4Y80 - chains A and B of the 34 polymer chains in the assembly; structure by X-ray diffraction, 2.50 A resolution.

Chain A:
Molecule: Proteasome subunit alpha type-2
From: Saccharomyces cerevisiae S288c
Notes: EC 3.4.25.1
UniProt: P23639 (PSA2_YEAST); numbering as in UniProt (aligned over 1-250)
Sequence (250 residues; each row starts with the number of its first residue):
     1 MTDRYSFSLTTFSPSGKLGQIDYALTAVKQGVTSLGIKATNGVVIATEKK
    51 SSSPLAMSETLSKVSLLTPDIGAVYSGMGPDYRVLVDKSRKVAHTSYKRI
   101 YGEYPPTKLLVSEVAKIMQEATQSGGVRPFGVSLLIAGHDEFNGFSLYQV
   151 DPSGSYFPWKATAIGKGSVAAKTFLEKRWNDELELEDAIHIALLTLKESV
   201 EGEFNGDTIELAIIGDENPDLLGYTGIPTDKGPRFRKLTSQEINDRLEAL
Swiss-Prot annotation at these positions:
  - cross-link: Lys108 (Glycyl lysine isopeptide (Lys-Gly) (interchain with G-Cter in ubiquitin))

Chain B:
Molecule: Proteasome subunit alpha type-3
From: Saccharomyces cerevisiae S288c
Notes: EC 3.4.25.1
UniProt: P23638 (PSA3_YEAST); residues 0-257 here correspond to UniProt positions 1-258 (UniProt number = residue number + 1)
Sequence (258 residues; numbered 0 to 257; the number before each row is that of its first residue; numbering starts at 0):
     0 MGSRRYDSRTTIFSPEGRLYQVEYALESISHAGTAIGIMASDGIVLAAER
    50 KVTSTLLEQDTSTEKLYKLNDKIAVAVAGLTADAEILINTARIHAQNYLK
   100 TYNEDIPVEILVRRLSDIKQGYTQHGGLRPFGVSFIYAGYDDRYGYQLYT
   150 SNPSGNYTGWKAISVGANTSAAQTLLQMDYKDDMKVDDAIELALKTLSKT
   200 TDSSALTYDRLEFATIRKGANDGEVYQKIFKPQEIKDILVKTGITKKDED
   250 EEADEDMK
Unresolved in the structure: 0, 245-257
Swiss-Prot annotation at these positions:
  - cross-link (Glycyl lysine isopeptide (Lys-Gly)): Lys99 (interchain with G-Cter in ubiquitin), Lys198 (interchain with G-Cter in ubiquitin), Lys230 (interchain with G-Cter in ubiquitin)

Interface between chain A and chain B:
Contacting residue pairs - 60 pairs, chain A then chain B:
  Arg4(A) - Ser2(B)  hydrogen bond (backbone-side chain)
  Tyr5(A) - Ser2(B)
  Tyr5(A) - Tyr5(B)
  Ser6(A) - Gly125(B)
  Ser6(A) - Leu127(B)
  Phe7(A) - Ser2(B)
  Phe7(A) - Tyr5(B)
  Phe7(A) - Asp6(B)
  Phe7(A) - Gly126(B)
  Ser8(A) - Gly126(B)  hydrogen bond (backbone-backbone)
  Ser8(A) - Leu127(B)
  Ser8(A) - Arg128(B)  hydrogen bond (side chain-backbone)
  Thr10(A) - Arg128(B)
  Thr11(A) - Ser7(B)
  Thr11(A) - Thr9(B)
  Thr11(A) - Gln20(B)
  Phe12(A) - Gln20(B)
  Phe12(A) - Tyr23(B)
  Phe12(A) - Ala24(B)  hydrophobic
  Phe12(A) - Arg128(B)
  Phe12(A) - Pro129(B)
  Phe12(A) - Gly131(B)
  Ser13(A) - Tyr23(B)
  Pro14(A) - Tyr23(B)  hydrophobic
  Pro14(A) - Glu26(B)
  Ser15(A) - Glu26(B)
  Gly16(A) - Tyr23(B)
  Gly16(A) - Ser27(B)  hydrogen bond (backbone-side chain)
  Leu18(A) - Leu79(B)  hydrophobic
  Leu18(A) - Arg128(B)
  Lys38(A) - Glu57(B)  salt bridge
  Ser112(A) - Glu84(B)
  Lys116(A) - Ile85(B)
  Gln119(A) - Ala81(B)
  Gln119(A) - Asp82(B)  hydrogen bond
  Gln119(A) - Ile85(B)
  Gln119(A) - Arg128(B)
  Thr122(A) - Arg128(B)  hydrogen bond (backbone-side chain)
  Gln123(A) - Tyr121(B)
  Gln123(A) - Leu127(B)
  Gln123(A) - Arg128(B)  hydrogen bond (side chain-backbone)
  Gln123(A) - Phe130(B)
  Gly125(A) - Leu127(B)
  Ser153(A) - Ala81(B)
  Gly154(A) - Ala81(B)
  Ser155(A) - Ala81(B)
  Tyr156(A) - Glu84(B)  hydrogen bond
  Pro158(A) - Leu56(B)
  Pro158(A) - Glu57(B)  hydrogen bond (backbone-backbone)
  Pro158(A) - Thr60(B)
  Pro158(A) - Ser61(B)
  Trp159(A) - Leu55(B)
  Trp159(A) - Leu56(B)
  Lys160(A) - Leu55(B)  hydrogen bond (backbone-backbone)
  Lys160(A) - Leu56(B)
  Lys160(A) - Glu57(B)
  Ala161(A) - Leu55(B)
  Leu175(A) - Leu55(B)
  Glu176(A) - Thr54(B)
  Glu176(A) - Leu55(B)
Interface residues without a listed pair, chain A (35 interface residues in all): Ser124, Tyr148, Phe157, Lys172, Trp179
Interface residues without a listed pair, chain B (32 interface residues in all): His30, Ser53, Thr80

Summary:
Chain A and chain B form an interface of 35 and 32 residues respectively, with 10 hydrogen bonds and 1 salt
bridge. Among the polar pairs are Lys38(A)-Glu57(B), Arg4(A)-Ser2(B) and Ser8(A)-Arg128(B).
Chain A is Proteasome subunit alpha type-2 and chain B is Proteasome subunit alpha type-3, both from
Saccharomyces cerevisiae S288c; the structure, Yeast 20S proteasome in complex with Ac-LAI-ep, was determined
by X-ray diffraction (same publication as 4Y69, 4Y6A, 4Y6V, 4Y6Z, 4Y70, 4Y74 and 34 further entries).
